8ZP9 - chains A and B of the 9 polymer chains in the assembly; structure by electron microscopy, 2.80 A resolution.

# Chain A
Molecule: 61-nt RNA strand
Sequence (61 nucleotides; row label = number of the first residue in the row; numbers below 1 keep their minus sign (G-7 is residue -7)):
    -7 GUGAACCGGA UUGCCGUCAG GAAAUUAGGU GCGCUUAGCA GUAUUCCCCA CGCAUGUGGG
    53 G
Unresolved in the structure: 34-53

# Chain B
Name: CRISPR system Cascade subunit CasD
Organism: Candidatus Cloacimonetes bacterium ADurb.Bin088
UniProtKB: A0A1V6F8C5 (A0A1V6F8C5_9BACT); numbering as in UniProt (aligned over 1-388)
Amino-acid sequence (388 residues; each row starts with the number of its first residue):
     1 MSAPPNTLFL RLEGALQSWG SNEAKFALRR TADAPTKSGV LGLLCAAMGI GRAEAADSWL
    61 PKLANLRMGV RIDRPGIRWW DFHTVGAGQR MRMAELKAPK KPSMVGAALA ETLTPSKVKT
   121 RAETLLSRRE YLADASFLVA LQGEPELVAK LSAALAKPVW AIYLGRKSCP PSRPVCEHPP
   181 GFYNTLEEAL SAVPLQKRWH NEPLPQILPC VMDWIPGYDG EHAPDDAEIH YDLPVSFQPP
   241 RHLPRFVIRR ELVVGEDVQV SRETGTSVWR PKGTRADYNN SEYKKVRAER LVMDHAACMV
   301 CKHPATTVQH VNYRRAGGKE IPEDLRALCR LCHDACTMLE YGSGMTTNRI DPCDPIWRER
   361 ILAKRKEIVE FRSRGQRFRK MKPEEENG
Unresolved in the structure: 1-3, 90-118, 260-376, 378-388
Construct notes: conflict His303 (Ala in A0A1V6F8C5)
Reported in the primary citation:
  - catalytic residues: Asp324 (by similarity / conservation)
  - mutagenesis - C298A/C301A/C329A/C332A, H310A, D324A: abolished catalytic activity
  - mutagenesis - H333A: unchanged catalytic activity
  - mutagenesis - E289A: abolished binding to target DNA
  - mutagenesis - R275A/D277A/Y278A, M338A/V369A/F371A: decreased catalytic activity

# Chain A / chain B interface
Contacting residue pairs - 40 pairs, chain A then chain B:
  G-7(A) - Cys45(B)  sugar contact
  G-7(A) - Ala46(B)  sugar contact
  G-7(A) - Ile50(B)  phosphate contact
  G-7(A) - Gly51(B)  phosphate contact
  G-7(A) - Arg52(B)  hydrogen bond to the sugar
  G-7(A) - Trp160(B)  stacking on the base
  G-7(A) - Tyr163(B)  phosphate contact
  U-6(A) - Ser38(B)  hydrogen bond to the sugar
  U-6(A) - Gly42(B)  phosphate contact
  U-6(A) - Ala55(B)  base contact
  U-6(A) - Tyr163(B)  hydrogen bond to the phosphate
  U-6(A) - Pro234(B)  sugar contact
  U-6(A) - Phe237(B)  base contact
  G-5(A) - Gly20(B)  sugar contact
  G-5(A) - Asn22(B)  base contact
  G-5(A) - Ala24(B)  base contact
  G-5(A) - Arg29(B)  hydrogen bond to the phosphate
  G-5(A) - Thr36(B)  phosphate contact
  G-5(A) - Ser38(B)  phosphate contact
  G-5(A) - Gly39(B)  phosphate contact
  G-5(A) - Tyr231(B)  hydrogen bond to the base
  G-5(A) - His242(B)  hydrogen bond to the base
  A-4(A) - Arg29(B)  salt bridge to the phosphate
  A-4(A) - Gly165(B)  sugar contact
  A-4(A) - Arg166(B)  salt bridge to the phosphate
  A-3(A) - Arg52(B)  sugar contact
  A-3(A) - Arg166(B)  phosphate contact
  A-3(A) - Lys167(B)  hydrogen bond to the phosphate
  C-1(A) - His83(B)  hydrogen bond to the sugar
  C-1(A) - Thr84(B)  phosphate contact
  C-1(A) - Val85(B)  base contact
  C-1(A) - Gly86(B)  phosphate contact
  C-1(A) - Arg129(B)  base contact
  G0(A) - Thr84(B)  hydrogen bond to the base
  G0(A) - Val85(B)  phosphate contact
  G0(A) - Gly86(B)  hydrogen bond to the phosphate
  G0(A) - Thr124(B)  base contact
  G1(A) - Phe82(B)  base contact
  G1(A) - His83(B)  phosphate contact
  G1(A) - Thr84(B)  hydrogen bond to the phosphate
Other interface residues (no listed pair), chain A (9 interface residues in all): C-2
Other interface residues (no listed pair), chain B (34 interface residues in all): Ser21, Lys25, Leu43, Asp232

# Overview
9 residues of chain A face 34 of chain B across their interface, with 11 hydrogen bonds, 2 salt bridges and 1
aromatic stacking contact. Among the polar pairs are G-5(A)-Tyr231(B), G-5(A)-His242(B) and G0(A)-Thr84(B).
The paper reports the catalytic residue Asp324(B); C298A/C301A/C329A/C332A, H310A and D324A of chain B abolish
catalytic activity; 7 substitutions were tested in all.
Here chain A is a 61-nt RNA strand and chain B is CRISPR system Cascade subunit CasD (Candidatus Cloacimonetes
bacterium ADurb.Bin088). Entry 8ZP9 (Cryo-EM structure of Cas5-HNH Cascade bound with sDNA, Conf2) was
determined by electron microscopy, deposited together with 8ZM3, 8ZOL, 9JXS and 8ZP7.
